Entry 9FRW (X-ray diffraction, 2.85 A resolution); this record covers chains F and G of the 28 polymer chains in the assembly.

== Chain F ==
Name: Probable proteasome subunit alpha type-7
From: Saccharomyces cerevisiae
UniProt: P21242 (PSA7_YEAST); residues -3 to 284 here correspond to UniProt positions 1-288 (UniProt number = residue number + 4)
Sequence (288 residues; each row starts with the number of its first residue; numbers below 1 keep their minus sign (Met-3 is residue -3)):
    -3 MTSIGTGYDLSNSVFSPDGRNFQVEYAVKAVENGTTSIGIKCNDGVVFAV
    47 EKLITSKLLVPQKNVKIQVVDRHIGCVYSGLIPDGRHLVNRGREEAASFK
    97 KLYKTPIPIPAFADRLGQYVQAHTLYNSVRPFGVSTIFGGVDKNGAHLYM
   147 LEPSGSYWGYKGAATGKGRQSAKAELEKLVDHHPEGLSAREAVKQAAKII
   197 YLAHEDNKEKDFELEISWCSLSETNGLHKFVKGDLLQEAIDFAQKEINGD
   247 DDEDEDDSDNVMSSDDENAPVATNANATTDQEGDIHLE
Unresolved in the structure: -3 to 1, 245-284
UniProt features mapped onto this chain:
  - modified residue: Thr-2 (N-acetylthreonine)

== Chain G ==
Name: Proteasome subunit alpha type-1
From: Saccharomyces cerevisiae
UniProt: P21243 (PSA1_YEAST); residues -8 to 243 here correspond to UniProt positions 1-252 (UniProt number = residue number + 9)
Sequence (252 residues; numbered -8 to 243; the number before each row is that of its first residue; numbers below 1 keep their minus sign (Met-8 is residue -8)):
    -8 MSGAAAASAAGYDRHITIFSPEGRLYQVEYAFKATNQTNINSLAVRGKDC
    42 TVVISQKKVPDKLLDPTTVSYIFCISRTIGMVVNGPIPDARNAALRAKAE
    92 AAEFRYKYGYDMPCDVLAKRMANLSQIYTQRAYMRPLGVILTFVSVDEEL
   142 GPSIYKTDPAGYYVGYKATATGPKQQEITTNLENHFKKSKIDHINEESWE
   192 KVVEFAITHMIDALGTEFSKNDLEVGVATKDKFFTLSAENIEERLVAIAE
   242 QD
Unresolved in the structure: -8 to 1, 243
Metal / ion sites: Mg2+: Thr8, Tyr119, Arg122, Met125

== How chain F and chain G interact ==
Pairs across the interface (64):
  Thr2(F) with His6(G)
  Gly3(F) with His6(G)
  Tyr4(F) with Arg5(G); His6(G); Tyr21(G)
  Ser9(F) with Arg126(G)
  Val10(F) with His6(G); Gln18(G)
  Phe11(F) with Gln18(G), hydrogen bond (backbone-side chain); Tyr21(G); Ala22(G), hydrophobic; Ala25(G), hydrophobic; Arg126(G); Pro127(G); Gly129(G)
  Ser12(F) with Tyr21(G)
  Pro13(F) with Tyr21(G), hydrophobic; Lys24(G), hydrogen bond (backbone-side chain)
  Asp14(F) with Lys24(G)
  Gly15(F) with Tyr21(G); Ala25(G)
  Lys37(F) with Asp56(G), salt bridge
  Asp110(F) with Arg82(G)
  Gln114(F) with Arg82(G), hydrogen bond (side chain-backbone); Asn83(G); Leu86(G)
  Gln117(F) with Pro79(G); Asp80(G); Asn83(G), hydrogen bond; Arg126(G)
  Thr120(F) with Arg126(G), hydrogen bond (backbone-side chain)
  Leu121(F) with Asn83(G); Tyr124(G); Arg126(G)
  Tyr122(F) with Tyr124(G); Met125(G), hydrophobic
  Ser150(F) with Pro79(G)
  Gly151(F) with Pro79(G)
  Ser152(F) with Ile78(G); Pro79(G)
  Tyr153(F) with Arg82(G), hydrogen bond (backbone-side chain)
  Trp154(F) with Leu55(G), hydrophobic; Thr59(G); Val60(G), hydrophobic; Ser61(G); Tyr62(G); Ile78(G), hydrophobic; Arg82(G)
  Gly155(F) with Leu55(G); Asp56(G), hydrogen bond (backbone-backbone); Thr59(G), hydrogen bond (backbone-side chain)
  Tyr156(F) with Leu54(G); Leu55(G); Asp56(G)
  Lys157(F) with Lys53(G); Leu54(G), hydrogen bond (backbone-backbone); Leu55(G)
  Gly158(F) with Leu54(G)
  Lys169(F) with Leu54(G)
  Leu172(F) with Leu54(G), hydrophobic
  Glu173(F) with Lys53(G); Leu54(G)
  Val176(F) with Leu54(G), hydrophobic
  Asp177(F) with Lys53(G), salt bridge
Interface residues without a listed pair, chain F (32 interface residues in all): Tyr145
Interface residues without a listed pair, chain G (29 interface residues in all): Asp52, Pro57, Leu128

== Summary ==
32 residues of chain F face 29 of chain G across their interface; the contacts include 9 hydrogen bonds and 2
salt bridges. Among the polar pairs are Lys37(F)-Asp56(G), Asp177(F)-Lys53(G) and Phe11(F)-Gln18(G). Thr8(G),
Tyr119(G), Arg122(G) and Met125(G) coordinate Mg2+.
Here chain F is Probable proteasome subunit alpha type-7 and chain G is Proteasome subunit alpha type-1, both
from Saccharomyces cerevisiae. Entry 9FRW (Yeast 20S proteasome with human beta1i (1-51)) was determined by
X-ray diffraction together with 9FSU, 9FST, 9FSV, 9FT0 and 9FT1 from the same study.
